Entry 8V1U (X-ray diffraction, 2.00 A resolution); this record covers chains A and B of the 4 polymer chains in the assembly.

# Chain A
Molecule: DNA ligase 1
From: Homo sapiens
Notes: EC 6.5.1.1
Reference sequence: P18858 (DNLI1_HUMAN); numbering as in UniProt (aligned over 262-904)
Amino-acid sequence (647 residues; numbered 258 to 904; the number before each row is that of its first residue):
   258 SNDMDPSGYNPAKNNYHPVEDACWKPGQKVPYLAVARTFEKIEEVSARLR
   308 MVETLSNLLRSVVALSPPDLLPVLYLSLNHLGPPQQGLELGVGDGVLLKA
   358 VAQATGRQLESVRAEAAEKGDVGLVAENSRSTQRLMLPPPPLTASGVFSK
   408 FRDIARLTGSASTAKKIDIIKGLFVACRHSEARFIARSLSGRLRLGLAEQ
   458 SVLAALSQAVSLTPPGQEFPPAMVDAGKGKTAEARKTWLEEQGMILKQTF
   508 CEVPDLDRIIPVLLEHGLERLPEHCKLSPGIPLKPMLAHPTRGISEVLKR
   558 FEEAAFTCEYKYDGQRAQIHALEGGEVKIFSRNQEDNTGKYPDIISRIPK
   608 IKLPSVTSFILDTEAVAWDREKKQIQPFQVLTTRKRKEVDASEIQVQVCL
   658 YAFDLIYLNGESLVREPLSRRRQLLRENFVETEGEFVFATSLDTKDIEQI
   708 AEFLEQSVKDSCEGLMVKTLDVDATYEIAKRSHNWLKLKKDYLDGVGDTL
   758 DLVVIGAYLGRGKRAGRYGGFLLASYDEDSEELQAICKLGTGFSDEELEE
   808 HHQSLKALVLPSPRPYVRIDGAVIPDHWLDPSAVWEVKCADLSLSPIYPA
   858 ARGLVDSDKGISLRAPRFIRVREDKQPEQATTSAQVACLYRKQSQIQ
Disordered / not traced: 902-904
Sequence notes: expression tag (258-261); engineered mutation Ala872 (Phe in P18858)
Bound ions: Na+: Asn594 (shared with DG11(B), DT12(B) of chain B)
Small-molecule neighbours: adenosine monophosphate (AMP): Ala545, Glu566, Tyr567, Lys568, Tyr569, Arg573, Arg589, Glu621, Phe660, Ala696, Met723, Lys725, Trp742, Lys744, Lys746

# Chain B
Molecule: 11-nt DNA strand
Sequence (11 nucleotides; numbered 3 to 13; the number before each row is that of its first residue):
     3 GCTGATGCGTC
Bound ions: Na+: DG11, DT12 (shared with Asn594(A) of chain A)

# Chain A / chain B interface
Pairs across the interface (23):
  Glu346(A) - DC10(B)  phosphate contact
  Glu346(A) - DG11(B)  phosphate contact
  Leu347(A) - DC10(B)  phosphate contact
  Gly348(A) - DG9(B)  phosphate contact
  Gly348(A) - DC10(B)  hydrogen bond to the phosphate
  Val349(A) - DG9(B)  hydrogen bond to the phosphate
  Val349(A) - DC10(B)  hydrogen bond to the phosphate
  Gly350(A) - DG9(B)  hydrogen bond to the phosphate
  Asp351(A) - DG9(B)  phosphate contact
  Gly352(A) - DG9(B)  hydrogen bond to the phosphate
  Val353(A) - DG9(B)  hydrogen bond to the phosphate
  Arg370(A) - DT8(B)  salt bridge to the phosphate
  Gly571(A) - DC13(B)  sugar contact
  Gln572(A) - DT12(B)  sugar contact
  Gln572(A) - DC13(B)  phosphate contact
  Arg573(A) - DC13(B)  hydrogen bond to the phosphate
  Ser588(A) - DT12(B)  hydrogen bond to the phosphate
  Arg589(A) - DC13(B)  phosphate contact
  Asn590(A) - DT12(B)  hydrogen bond to the phosphate
  Glu592(A) - DG11(B)  phosphate contact
  Glu592(A) - DT12(B)  phosphate contact
  Phe635(A) - DC13(B)  sugar contact
  Arg871(A) - DC13(B)  sugar contact
Also at the interface, not in a pair above, chain A (20 interface residues in all): Asp570, Glu720

# Summary
20 residues of chain A and 6 residues of chain B are in contact, with 9 hydrogen bonds and 1 salt bridge.
Polar pairs include Gly348(A)-DC10(B), Val349(A)-DG9(B) and Val349(A)-DC10(B). Bound to chain A: adenosine
monophosphate. Asn594(A), DG11(B) and DT12(B) coordinate Na+.
Chain A is DNA ligase 1 (Homo sapiens) and chain B is an 11-nt DNA strand; the structure, Human DNA Ligase I
F872A bound to adenylated nicked DNA with a 5' terminal ribonucleotide, was determined by X-ray diffraction
(same publication as 8V1V and 8V1W).
